7CQX - chains B and C of the 3 polymer chains in the assembly; structure by X-ray diffraction, 2.30 A resolution.

[Chain B (and C)]
Protein: Type III glutamate--ammonia ligase
Source organism: Rhodovulum sp. 12E13
Notes: EC 6.3.1.2; chain C of this document is another copy of the same molecule, construct and numbering; everything in this record applies to it too
UniProtKB: A0A369R1N0 (A0A369R1N0_9RHOB); residue numbers follow UniProt; this construct covers 1-430
Chain sequence (450 residues; each row starts with the number of its first residue; numbers below 1 keep their minus sign (Met-19 is residue -19)):
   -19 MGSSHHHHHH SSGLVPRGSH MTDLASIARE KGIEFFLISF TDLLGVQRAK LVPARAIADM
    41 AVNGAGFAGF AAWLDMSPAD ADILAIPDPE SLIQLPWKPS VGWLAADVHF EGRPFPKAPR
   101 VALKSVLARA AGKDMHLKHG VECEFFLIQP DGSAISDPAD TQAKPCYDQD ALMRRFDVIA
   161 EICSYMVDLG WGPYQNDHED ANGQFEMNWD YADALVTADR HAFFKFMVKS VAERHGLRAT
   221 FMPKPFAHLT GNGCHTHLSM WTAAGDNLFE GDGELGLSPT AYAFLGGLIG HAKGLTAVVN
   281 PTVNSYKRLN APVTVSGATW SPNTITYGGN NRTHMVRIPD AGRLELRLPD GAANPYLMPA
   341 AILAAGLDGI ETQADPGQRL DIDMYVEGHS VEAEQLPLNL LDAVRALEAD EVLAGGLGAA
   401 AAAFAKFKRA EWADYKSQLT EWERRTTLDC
Unresolved in the structure: -19 to 0, 292-300
Sequence notes: initiating methionine (-19); expression tag (-18 to 0)
Ligand contacts: ADP (adenosine-5'-diphosphate): Lys118, His119, Gly120, Tyr174, Gln175, Trp189, Asp190, Tyr191, His237, Leu238, Ser239, Trp241, Asn247, Arg312, Arg317, Pro319, Gly322, Arg323
From the paper describing this entry:
  - mutagenesis - Y147A, Y174A, R317A: decreased stability
  - catalytic residues: Asp177, Glu186 (proposed by the authors, not directly observed)

[Interface between chain B and chain C]
Pairs across the interface (86):
  Gly132(B) - Arg424(C)  hydrogen bond (backbone-side chain)
  Ser133(B) - Arg424(C)
  Lys205(B) - Cys430(C)
  Lys209(B) - Asp429(C)  hydrogen bond (side chain-backbone)
  Lys209(B) - Cys430(C)  hydrogen bond (side chain-backbone)
  Arg218(B) - Leu428(C)
  Arg218(B) - Asp429(C)  salt bridge
  Thr220(B) - Leu428(C)  hydrogen bond (side chain-backbone)
  Phe221(B) - Cys430(C)  hydrogen bond (backbone-side chain)
  Met222(B) - Glu423(C)
  Met222(B) - Arg424(C)
  Met222(B) - Thr427(C)
  Met222(B) - Leu428(C)  hydrophobic
  Met222(B) - Cys430(C)
  Pro223(B) - Thr427(C)
  Lys224(B) - Leu419(C)
  Pro225(B) - Leu419(C)
  Pro225(B) - Arg424(C)  hydrogen bond (backbone-side chain)
  Phe226(B) - Leu419(C)  hydrophobic
  Phe226(B) - Arg424(C)
  Ala227(B) - Leu419(C)
  Thr282(B) - Thr427(C)
  Val283(B) - Trp422(C)  hydrophobic
  Asn284(B) - Leu419(C)
  Asn284(B) - Glu423(C)  hydrogen bond
  Lys287(B) - Lys416(C)  hydrogen bond (side chain-backbone)
  Lys287(B) - Ser417(C)
  Lys287(B) - Gln418(C)  hydrogen bond (side chain-backbone)
  Lys287(B) - Leu419(C)
  Lys287(B) - Glu423(C)  salt bridge
  Ala332(B) - Cys430(C)  hydrophobic
  Asn379(B) - Leu381(C)
  Asn379(B) - Lys416(C)
  Leu381(B) - Asn379(C)
  Leu381(B) - Asp382(C)
  Asp382(B) - Leu381(C)
  Asp382(B) - Arg385(C)  salt bridge
  Arg385(B) - Asp382(C)  salt bridge
  Arg385(B) - Arg385(C)
  Glu411(B) - Trp422(C)
  Trp412(B) - Trp412(C)  hydrophobic
  Trp412(B) - Lys416(C)
  Asp414(B) - Trp422(C)  hydrogen bond
  Tyr415(B) - Tyr415(C)
  Tyr415(B) - Lys416(C)
  Tyr415(B) - Trp422(C)  hydrophobic
  Lys416(B) - Lys287(C)  hydrogen bond (backbone-side chain)
  Lys416(B) - Asn379(C)
  Lys416(B) - Tyr415(C)
  Ser417(B) - Lys287(C)
  Gln418(B) - Lys287(C)  hydrogen bond (backbone-side chain)
  Gln418(B) - Trp422(C)
  Leu419(B) - Lys224(C)
  Leu419(B) - Pro225(C)
  Leu419(B) - Phe226(C)
  Leu419(B) - Ala227(C)
  Leu419(B) - Asn284(C)
  Leu419(B) - Lys287(C)
  Thr420(B) - Tyr415(C)
  Thr420(B) - Thr420(C)
  Trp422(B) - Val283(C)  hydrophobic
  Trp422(B) - Glu411(C)
  Trp422(B) - Asp414(C)  hydrogen bond
  Trp422(B) - Tyr415(C)  hydrophobic
  Trp422(B) - Gln418(C)
  Glu423(B) - Met222(C)
  Glu423(B) - Asn284(C)  hydrogen bond
  Glu423(B) - Lys287(C)  salt bridge
  Arg424(B) - Gly132(C)  hydrogen bond (side chain-backbone)
  Arg424(B) - Ser133(C)
  Arg424(B) - Met222(C)
  Arg424(B) - Pro225(C)  hydrogen bond (side chain-backbone)
  Arg424(B) - Phe226(C)
  Thr427(B) - Met222(C)
  Thr427(B) - Pro223(C)
  Thr427(B) - Thr282(C)
  Leu428(B) - Arg218(C)
  Leu428(B) - Thr220(C)  hydrogen bond (backbone-side chain)
  Leu428(B) - Met222(C)  hydrophobic
  Asp429(B) - Lys209(C)  hydrogen bond (backbone-side chain)
  Asp429(B) - Arg218(C)  salt bridge
  Cys430(B) - Lys205(C)
  Cys430(B) - Lys209(C)  hydrogen bond (backbone-side chain)
  Cys430(B) - Phe221(C)  hydrogen bond (side chain-backbone)
  Cys430(B) - Met222(C)
  Cys430(B) - Ala332(C)  hydrophobic
Other interface residues (no listed pair), chain B (42 interface residues in all): Ile128, Ala219, Gly331, Arg425
Other interface residues (no listed pair), chain C (42 interface residues in all): Ile128, Ala219, Gly331, Arg425

[Overview]
The chain B/chain C interface involves 42 residues from each chain, with 20 hydrogen bonds and 6 salt bridges.
Among the polar pairs are Arg218(B)-Asp429(C), Lys287(B)-Glu423(C) and Asp382(B)-Arg385(C). Ligands of chain
B: ADP. The paper reports catalytic residues Asp177(B) and Glu186(B); Y147A, Y174A and R317A of chain B reduce
stability.
Chain B and chain C are both Type III glutamate--ammonia ligase (Rhodovulum sp. 12E13); the structure,
GmaS/ADP complex-Conformation 2, was determined by X-ray diffraction, deposited together with 7CQL, 7CQN,
7CQQ, 7CQU and 7CQW.
